Entry 3H06 (X-ray diffraction, 2.80 A resolution); this record covers chain G.

Chain G:
Name: Glutamate receptor 2
From: Rattus norvegicus
UniProt: P19491 (GRIA2_RAT); the construct has insertions or renumbered stretches relative to UniProt, so the offset changes along the chain: 4-117 = UniProt 414-527; 120-261 = UniProt 653-794
Sequence (258 residues; each row starts with the number of its first residue):
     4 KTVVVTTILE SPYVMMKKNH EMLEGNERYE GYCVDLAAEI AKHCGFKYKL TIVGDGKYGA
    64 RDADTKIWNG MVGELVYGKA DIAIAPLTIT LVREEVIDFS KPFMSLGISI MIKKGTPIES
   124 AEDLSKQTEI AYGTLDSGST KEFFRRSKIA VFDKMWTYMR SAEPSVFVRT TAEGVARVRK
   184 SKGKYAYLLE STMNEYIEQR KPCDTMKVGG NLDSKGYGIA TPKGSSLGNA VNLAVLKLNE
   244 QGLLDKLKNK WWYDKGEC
Disordered / not traced: 4
Construct notes: linker (118-119)
Curated features (UniProtKB/Swiss-Prot):
  - binding site (L-glutamate): Pro89, Thr91, Arg96, Ser142, Thr143, Glu193
  - site: Arg64 (Interaction with the cone snail toxin Con-ikot-ikot), Ile121 (Crucial to convey clamshell closure to channel opening), Arg148 (Interaction with the cone snail toxin Con-ikot-ikot), Lys240 (Interaction with the cone snail toxin Con-ikot-ikot)
  - modified residue (Phosphoserine): Ser150, Ser184
Disulfides: Cys206-Cys261
Residues lining bound ligands: VBP (4-({3-[(2R)-2-amino-2-carboxyethyl]-2,6-dioxo-3,6-dihydropyrimidin-1(2H)-yl}methyl)benzoic acid): Glu13, Tyr16, Tyr61, Pro89, Leu90, Thr91, Arg96, Leu138, Thr143, Thr174, Tyr190, Leu191, Leu192, Glu193, Met196, Tyr220

In short:
Bound to chain G: compound VBP. Curated annotation (UniProt) lists 6 L-glutamate-binding residues.
Chain G is Glutamate receptor 2 (Rattus norvegicus); the structure, Crystal structure of the binding domain of
the AMPA subunit GluR2 bound to the willardiine antagonist ..., was determined by X-ray diffraction, deposited
together with 3H03.
